PDB entry 5TH1 | X-ray diffraction, 2.19 A resolution | chains A and E of the 6 polymer chains in the assembly

# Chain A (and E)
Name: Hemagglutinin HA1 chain
Organism: Influenza A virus
Notes: chain E of this document is another copy of the same molecule, construct and numbering; everything in this record applies to it too
Reference sequence: A0A0J9X252 (A0A0J9X252_9INFA); the construct lacks a stretch of the UniProt sequence and is renumbered around it, so the offset changes along the chain: 7-129 = UniProt 1-123; 130-158 = UniProt 125-153; 159-263 = UniProt 156-260; 265-276 = UniProt 261-272; 1 more segments
Sequence (323 residues; row label = number of the first residue in the row; note: 1 number in that range is skipped by the numbering (no residue carries it; nothing is unmodelled there); a row labelled like 158A-158B holds insertion residues (158A, then the next letters in order)):
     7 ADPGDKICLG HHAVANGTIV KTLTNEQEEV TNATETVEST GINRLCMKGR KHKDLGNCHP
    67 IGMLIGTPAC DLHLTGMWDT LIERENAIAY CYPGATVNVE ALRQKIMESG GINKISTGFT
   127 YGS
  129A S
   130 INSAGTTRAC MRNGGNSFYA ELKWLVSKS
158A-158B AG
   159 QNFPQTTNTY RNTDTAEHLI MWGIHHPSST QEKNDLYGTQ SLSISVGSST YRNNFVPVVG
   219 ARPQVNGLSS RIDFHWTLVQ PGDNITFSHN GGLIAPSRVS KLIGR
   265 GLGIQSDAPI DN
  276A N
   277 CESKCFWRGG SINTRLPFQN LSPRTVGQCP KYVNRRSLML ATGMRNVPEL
Unresolved in the structure: 7-10, 326
Disulfides: Cys-52/Cys-277, Cys-64/Cys-76, Cys-97/Cys-139, Cys-281/Cys-305
Glycans and other covalent adducts: N-acetylglucosamine (NAG) linked to Asn-38, Asn-242
Differences from the reference sequence: engineered mutation Ala-158A (Lys154 in A0A0J9X252), Leu-226 (Gln223 in A0A0J9X252), Ser-228 (Gly225 in A0A0J9X252)
What the authors report for this chain:
  - mutagenesis - Q226L/G228S, G228S: abolished binding to alpha2-3 sialosides
  - mutagenesis - Q226L/G228S: unchanged binding to human-type alpha2-6 receptors
  - mutagenesis - D193T: decreased binding to avian-type receptors
  - mutagenesis - D193T/Q226L/G228S: increased binding to human-type receptors
  - specificity-determining residues: Asp-193 (proposed by the authors, not directly observed)

# How chain A and chain E interact
Pairs across the interface - 27 pairs, chain A then chain E:
  Thr-165(A) / Arg-220(E)
  Thr-167(A) / Asn-224(E)
  Ser-203(A) / Val-216(E)
  Ser-203(A) / Leu-226(E)
  Val-204(A) / Leu-226(E)
  Gly-205(A) / Gly-225(E)
  Gly-205(A) / Leu-226(E)
  Ser-206(A) / Gly-225(E)  hydrogen bond (backbone-backbone)
  Ser-206(A) / Arg-229(E)
  Ser-207(A) / Arg-229(E)  hydrogen bond (backbone-side chain)
  Thr-208(A) / Arg-229(E)
  Arg-210(A) / His-184(E)
  Arg-210(A) / Pro-185(E)  hydrogen bond (side chain-backbone)
  Arg-210(A) / Val-216(E)  hydrogen bond (side chain-backbone)
  Arg-210(A) / Gly-218(E)
  Arg-210(A) / Leu-226(E)
  Arg-210(A) / Ser-227(E)  hydrogen bond (side chain-backbone)
  Arg-210(A) / Arg-229(E)
  Asn-211(A) / Val-216(E)
  Asn-212(A) / Val-216(E)
  Asn-242(A) / Val-223(E)  hydrogen bond (side chain-backbone)
  Asn-242(A) / Gly-225(E)
  Thr-244(A) / Asn-224(E)
  Thr-244(A) / Gly-225(E)  hydrogen bond (side chain-backbone)
  Thr-244(A) / Leu-226(E)
  Ser-246(A) / Ala-219(E)
  Ser-246(A) / Leu-226(E)
Also at the interface, not in a pair above, chain A (17 interface residues in all): Gln-163, Tyr-209, Ile-243
Also at the interface, not in a pair above, chain E (13 interface residues in all): Val-217

# In short
17 residues of chain A face 13 of chain E across their interface, with 7 hydrogen bonds. Polar pairs include
Ser-207(A)/Arg-229(E), Arg-210(A)/Pro-185(E) and Arg-210(A)/Val-216(E). Covalently linked N-acetylglucosamine:
at Asn-38(A) and Asn-242(A). The paper reports that Q226L/G228S and G228S of chain A abolish binding to
alpha2-3 sialosides; the specificity determinant Asp-193(A); 4 substitutions were tested in all.
Both chains are Hemagglutinin HA1 chain (Influenza A virus). Entry 5TH1 (Crystal structure of H10
hemagglutinin mutant (K158aA-Q226L-G228S) from Jiangxi-Donghu (2013) H10N8 influenza virus in complex with
...) was determined by X-ray diffraction, deposited together with 5TGO, 5TGU, 5TGV, 5TH0, 5THB, 5THC and 5THF.
